PDB entry 8X0V | X-ray diffraction, 2.40 A resolution | chains C and D of the 6 polymer chains in the assembly

Chain C (and D):
Name: Cupin conserved barrel domain protein
From: Stachybotrys sp
Notes: chain D of this document is another copy of the same molecule, construct and numbering; everything in this record applies to it too
Chain sequence (207 residues; row label = number of the first residue in the row):
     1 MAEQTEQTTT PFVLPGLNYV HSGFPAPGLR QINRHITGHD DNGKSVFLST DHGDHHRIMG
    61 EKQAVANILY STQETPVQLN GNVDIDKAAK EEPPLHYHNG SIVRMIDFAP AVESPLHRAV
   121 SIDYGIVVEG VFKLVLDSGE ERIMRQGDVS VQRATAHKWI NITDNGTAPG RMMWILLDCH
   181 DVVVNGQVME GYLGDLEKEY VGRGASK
Unresolved in the structure: 1-12, 196-207
Residues lining bound ligands: XP3 ((5R)-2-(hydroxymethyl)-3-[(E)-non-3-enyl]-5-oxidanyl-cyclohex-2-en-1-one): M59, G60, Q63, A64, L95, R104, I106, F108, V112, E113, S114, P115, H117, D123, H157, W159, W174, L176
Reported in the primary citation:
  - binding site for XP3: R104, D123, Q152, H157, W159
  - mutagenesis - H117A, D123A, Q152A, Q152A/H157A, H157A, W159F, W159L: unchanged catalytic activity
  - mutagenesis - R104K, H117A/D123A, H117A/Q152A, H117A/H157A, D123A/Q152A, D123A/H157A, D123A/Q152A/H157A: decreased catalytic activity
  - catalytic residues: R104, H117, D123 (from molecular simulation)
  - mutagenesis - R104A, W159A: abolished catalytic activity on formation of compound 5

Chain C / chain D interface:
Residue-residue contacts (152; chain C residue first):
  I32(C) with D148(D)
  N33(C) with D148(D), hydrogen bond (backbone-side chain); V149(D), hydrogen bond (backbone-backbone)
  R34(C) with V149(D)
  H35(C) with R142(D); M144(D); V149(D), hydrogen bond (backbone-backbone); S150(D); V151(D), hydrogen bond (backbone-backbone)
  I36(C) with V151(D); R153(D)
  T37(C) with V151(D), hydrogen bond (backbone-backbone); Q152(D); R153(D), hydrogen bond (side chain-backbone); T155(D), hydrogen bond
  G38(C) with R153(D); T155(D)
  H39(C) with R118(D), hydrogen bond; R153(D); A154(D); T155(D); V182(D); V184(D)
  D40(C) with V184(D)
  D41(C) with N185(D)
  G43(C) with V184(D); M189(D)
  K44(C) with D137(D)
  S45(C) with R118(D); L136(D); D137(D), hydrogen bond (backbone-side chain); S138(D), hydrogen bond (backbone-side chain); T155(D); A156(D), hydrogen bond (side chain-backbone)
  V46(C) with L136(D); S138(D); E140(D)
  F47(C) with L134(D), hydrophobic; L136(D), hydrophobic; E140(D), hydrogen bond (backbone-side chain); E141(D); R142(D)
  L48(C) with R153(D)
  T50(C) with R142(D), hydrogen bond
  L69(C) with V149(D), hydrophobic
  Y70(C) with I122(D), hydrophobic; Y124(D), hydrophobic; V151(D), hydrophobic; R153(D)
  T72(C) with Y124(D)
  T75(C) with T75(D); N99(D)
  P76(C) with N99(D); D178(D); C179(D), hydrophobic; H180(D)
  V77(C) with I122(D), hydrophobic; D178(D), hydrogen bond (backbone-backbone); C179(D); H180(D), hydrogen bond (backbone-backbone)
  Q78(C) with H180(D)
  L79(C) with R153(D), hydrogen bond (backbone-side chain); A154(D), hydrophobic; C179(D), hydrophobic; V182(D), hydrophobic
  N80(C) with D181(D), hydrogen bond (side chain-backbone); V182(D); V183(D), hydrogen bond (side chain-backbone)
  N82(C) with R153(D), hydrogen bond
  D84(C) with R153(D), salt bridge
  I85(C) with R153(D)
  N99(C) with T75(D); P76(D)
  S101(C) with Y124(D), hydrogen bond; L177(D)
  V103(C) with Y124(D), hydrophobic
  R118(C) with H39(D), hydrogen bond; S45(D)
  I122(C) with Y70(D), hydrophobic; L79(D), hydrophobic
  Y124(C) with Y70(D); T72(D); S101(D), hydrogen bond; V103(D), hydrophobic
  I126(C) with M173(D), hydrophobic
  V128(C) with I126(D), hydrophobic
  L134(C) with F47(D)
  L136(C) with S45(D); V46(D); F47(D), hydrophobic
  D137(C) with K44(D), hydrogen bond (backbone-side chain); S45(D), hydrogen bond (side chain-backbone)
  S138(C) with K44(D); S45(D), hydrogen bond (side chain-backbone); V46(D)
  E140(C) with V46(D); F47(D)
  E141(C) with F47(D)
  R142(C) with H35(D); F47(D); T50(D), hydrogen bond
  M144(C) with H35(D)
  Q146(C) with Q146(D), hydrogen bond
  D148(C) with I32(D); N33(D), hydrogen bond (side chain-backbone)
  V149(C) with N33(D), hydrogen bond (backbone-backbone); R34(D); H35(D), hydrogen bond (backbone-backbone); L69(D), hydrophobic
  S150(C) with H35(D)
  V151(C) with H35(D), hydrogen bond (backbone-backbone); I36(D); T37(D), hydrogen bond (backbone-backbone)
  Q152(C) with T37(D)
  R153(C) with I36(D); T37(D), hydrogen bond (backbone-side chain); G38(D); H39(D); Y70(D); L79(D), hydrogen bond (side chain-backbone); N82(D), hydrogen bond; D84(D), salt bridge; I85(D)
  A154(C) with H39(D)
  T155(C) with T37(D), hydrogen bond; G38(D); H39(D); S45(D)
  A156(C) with S45(D), hydrogen bond (backbone-side chain)
  M173(C) with I126(D), hydrophobic; V149(D), hydrophobic
  I175(C) with I175(D), hydrophobic
  L177(C) with S101(D)
  D178(C) with P76(D); V77(D), hydrogen bond (backbone-backbone)
  C179(C) with P76(D); V77(D); L79(D), hydrophobic
  H180(C) with P76(D); V77(D), hydrogen bond (backbone-backbone); Q78(D), hydrogen bond
  D181(C) with N80(D), hydrogen bond (backbone-side chain)
  V182(C) with H39(D); L79(D), hydrophobic; N80(D)
  V183(C) with N80(D), hydrogen bond (backbone-side chain)
  V184(C) with H39(D); D40(D); D41(D); G43(D)
  N185(C) with D41(D)
  M189(C) with G43(D)
Interface residues without a listed pair, chain C (71 interface residues in all): N42, S71, M105, G147
Interface residues without a listed pair, chain D (71 interface residues in all): L48, S71, M105, V128, I143, G147

In short:
The chain C/chain D interface involves 71 residues from each chain; the contacts include 42 hydrogen bonds and
2 salt bridges. Among the polar pairs are D84(C)-R153(D), N33(C)-D148(D) and T37(C)-R153(D). The paper reports
catalytic residues R104(C), H117(C) and D123(C); R104K, H117A/D123A and H117A/Q152A of chain C, among others,
reduce catalytic activity; 16 substitutions were tested in all.
Chain C and chain D are both Cupin conserved barrel domain protein (Stachybotrys sp); the structure, Crystal
structure of cupin-like fold protein StrC in complex with substrate analogue from Stachybotrys sp.g12, was
determined by X-ray diffraction (same publication as 8X0U).
